4JRY - chains C and E of the 5 polymer chains in the assembly; structure by X-ray diffraction, 2.80 A resolution.

Chain C:
Molecule: Trans-activator protein BZLF1
Reference sequence: Q3KSS8 (BZLF1_EBVG); residues 1-13 here correspond to UniProt positions 52-64 (UniProt number = residue number + 51)
Sequence (13 residues; each row starts with the number of its first residue):
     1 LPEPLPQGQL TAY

Chain E:
Molecule: SB47 TCR beta chain
From: Homo sapiens
Sequence (242 residues; numbered 2 to 256; 13 numbers in that range are skipped by the numbering (no residue carries them; nothing is unmodelled there); the number before each row is that of its first residue):
     2 AGVTQSPTHL IKTRGQQVTL RCSPKSGH
    37 DTVSWYQQAL GQGPQFIFQY YE
    63 EEERQRGNFP
    74 DRFSGHQF
    83 PNYSSELNVN ALLLGDSALY LCASSRTGST YEQYFGPGTR LTVTEDLKNV FPPEVAVFEP
   143 SEAEISHTQK ATLVCLATGF YPDHVELSWW VNGKEVHSGV CTDPQPLKEQ PALNDSRYAL
   203 SSRLRVSATF WQNPRNHFRC QVQFYGLSEN DEWTQDRAKP VTQIVSAEAW GRAD
Disulfides: C23-C104, C157-C222

How chain C and chain E interact:
Pairs across the interface (15; chain C residue first):
  L1(C) with Y113(E)
  P4(C) with G110(E); S111(E)
  L5(C) with R108(E); T109(E); G110(E), hydrogen bond (backbone-backbone); S111(E), hydrogen bond (backbone-side chain); T112(E)
  P6(C) with R108(E), hydrogen bond (backbone-side chain); S111(E), hydrogen bond (backbone-side chain)
  Q7(C) with R108(E), hydrogen bond (backbone-side chain); S111(E); T112(E); E114(E), hydrogen bond
  G8(C) with R108(E), hydrogen bond (backbone-side chain)
From the paper, about this interface:
  - residue pairs: P4(C)-G110(E) (backbone contact), P4(C)-S111(E) (backbone contact), R108(E)-P6(C) (hydrogen bond), R108(E)-Q7(C) (hydrogen bond), R108(E)-G8(C) (hydrogen bond), G110(E)-L5(C) (hydrogen bond), S111(E)-L5(C) (hydrogen bond), S111(E)-P6(C) (hydrogen bond)
  - interface residues, chain E: R108(E)

In short:
6 residues of chain C and 7 residues of chain E are in contact, with 7 hydrogen bonds. Polar pairs include
L5(C)-S111(E), P6(C)-R108(E) and P6(C)-S111(E). The paper describes backbone contacts between P4(C) and
G110(E) and P4(C) and S111(E); hydrogen bonds between R108(E) and P6(C), R108(E) and Q7(C) and R108(E) and
G8(C) among others. The paper reports the interface residue R108(E).
Here chain C is Trans-activator protein BZLF1 and chain E is SB47 TCR beta chain (Homo sapiens). Entry 4JRY
(Crystal Structure of SB47 TCR-HLA B*3505-LPEP complex) was determined by X-ray diffraction together with 4JRX
from the same study.
